Entry 4Y74 (X-ray diffraction, 2.70 A resolution); this record covers chains O and P of the 34 polymer chains in the assembly.

[Chain O]
Protein: Proteasome subunit alpha type-2
From: Saccharomyces cerevisiae (strain ATCC 204508 / S288c)
Notes: EC 3.4.25.1
UniProtKB: P23639 (PSA2_YEAST); residues 1-250 here = UniProt positions 1-250
Amino-acid sequence (250 residues; row label = number of the first residue in the row):
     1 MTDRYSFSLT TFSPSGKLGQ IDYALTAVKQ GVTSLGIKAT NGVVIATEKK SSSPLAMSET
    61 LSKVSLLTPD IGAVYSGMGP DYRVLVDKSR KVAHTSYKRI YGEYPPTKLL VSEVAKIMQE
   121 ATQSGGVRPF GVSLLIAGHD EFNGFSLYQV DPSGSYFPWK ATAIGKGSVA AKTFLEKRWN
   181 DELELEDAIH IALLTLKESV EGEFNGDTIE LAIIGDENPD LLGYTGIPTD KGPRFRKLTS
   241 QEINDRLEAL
UniProt features mapped onto this chain:
  - cross-link: K108 (Glycyl lysine isopeptide (Lys-Gly) (interchain with G-Cter in ubiquitin))

[Chain P]
Protein: Proteasome subunit alpha type-3
From: Saccharomyces cerevisiae (strain ATCC 204508 / S288c)
Notes: EC 3.4.25.1
UniProtKB: P23638 (PSA3_YEAST); residues 0-257 here correspond to UniProt positions 1-258 (UniProt number = residue number + 1)
Amino-acid sequence (258 residues; numbered 0 to 257; the number before each row is that of its first residue; numbering starts at 0):
     0 MGSRRYDSRT TIFSPEGRLY QVEYALESIS HAGTAIGIMA SDGIVLAAER KVTSTLLEQD
    60 TSTEKLYKLN DKIAVAVAGL TADAEILINT ARIHAQNYLK TYNEDIPVEI LVRRLSDIKQ
   120 GYTQHGGLRP FGVSFIYAGY DDRYGYQLYT SNPSGNYTGW KAISVGANTS AAQTLLQMDY
   180 KDDMKVDDAI ELALKTLSKT TDSSALTYDR LEFATIRKGA NDGEVYQKIF KPQEIKDILV
   240 KTGITKKDED EEADEDMK
Disordered / not traced: 0, 245-257
UniProt features mapped onto this chain:
  - cross-link (Glycyl lysine isopeptide (Lys-Gly)): K99 (interchain with G-Cter in ubiquitin), K198 (interchain with G-Cter in ubiquitin), K230 (interchain with G-Cter in ubiquitin)

[Chain O / chain P interface]
Pairs across the interface (61):
  R4(O) with S2(P), hydrogen bond (backbone-side chain)
  Y5(O) with S2(P); Y5(P)
  S6(O) with G125(P); L127(P)
  F7(O) with S2(P); Y5(P); D6(P); G126(P)
  S8(O) with G126(P), hydrogen bond (backbone-backbone); L127(P); R128(P), hydrogen bond (side chain-backbone)
  T10(O) with R128(P)
  T11(O) with S7(P); T9(P); Q20(P)
  F12(O) with Q20(P), hydrogen bond (backbone-side chain); Y23(P); A24(P), hydrophobic; R128(P); P129(P); G131(P)
  S13(O) with Y23(P)
  P14(O) with Y23(P), hydrophobic; E26(P)
  S15(O) with E26(P)
  G16(O) with Y23(P); S27(P), hydrogen bond (backbone-side chain)
  L18(O) with L79(P), hydrophobic
  K38(O) with E57(P), salt bridge
  S112(O) with E84(P)
  K116(O) with I85(P)
  Q119(O) with A81(P); D82(P), hydrogen bond; I85(P); R128(P)
  T122(O) with R128(P), hydrogen bond (backbone-side chain)
  Q123(O) with Y121(P); L127(P); R128(P), hydrogen bond (side chain-backbone); P129(P); F130(P)
  G125(O) with L127(P)
  S153(O) with A81(P)
  G154(O) with A81(P)
  Y156(O) with E84(P), hydrogen bond
  F157(O) with L56(P), hydrophobic
  P158(O) with L56(P); E57(P), hydrogen bond (backbone-backbone); T60(P); S61(P)
  W159(O) with S53(P); L55(P); L56(P)
  K160(O) with T54(P); L55(P), hydrogen bond (backbone-backbone); L56(P); E57(P)
  A161(O) with L55(P)
  L175(O) with L55(P), hydrophobic
  E176(O) with T54(P)
Other interface residues (no listed pair), chain O (35 interface residues in all): L9, S124, Y148, S155, W179
Other interface residues (no listed pair), chain P (32 interface residues in all): H30, T80

[Summary]
Chain O and chain P form an interface of 35 and 32 residues respectively; the contacts include 11 hydrogen
bonds and 1 salt bridge. Polar pairs include K38(O)-E57(P), R4(O)-S2(P) and S8(O)-R128(P).
Here chain O is Proteasome subunit alpha type-2 and chain P is Proteasome subunit alpha type-3, both from
Saccharomyces cerevisiae (strain ATCC 204508 / S288c). Entry 4Y74 (Yeast 20S proteasome in complex with
Ac-LAL-ep) was determined by X-ray diffraction (same publication as 4Y69, 4Y6A, 4Y6V, 4Y6Z, 4Y70, 4Y75 and 34
further entries).
